5DVS - chains A and B of the 4 polymer chains in the assembly; structure by X-ray diffraction, 2.28 A resolution.

# Chain A (and B)
Molecule: Estrogen receptor
Organism: Homo sapiens
Notes: fragment: ligand-binding domain; chain B of this document is another copy of the same molecule, construct and numbering; everything in this record applies to it too
UniProtKB: P03372 (ESR1_HUMAN); numbering as in UniProt (aligned over 298-554)
Amino-acid sequence (257 residues; row label = number of the first residue in the row):
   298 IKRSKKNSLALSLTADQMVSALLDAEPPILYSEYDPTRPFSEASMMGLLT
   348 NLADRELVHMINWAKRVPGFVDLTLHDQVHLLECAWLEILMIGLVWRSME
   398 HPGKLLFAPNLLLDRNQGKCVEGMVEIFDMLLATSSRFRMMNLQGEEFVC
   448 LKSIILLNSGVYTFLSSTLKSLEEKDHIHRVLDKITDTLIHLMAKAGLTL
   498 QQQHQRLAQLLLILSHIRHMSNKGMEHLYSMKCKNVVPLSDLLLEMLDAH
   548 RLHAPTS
Disordered / not traced: 298-305, 335, 462-471, 548-554 (chain B: 298-305, 337-338, 415-420, 461-471, 533, 549-554)
Differences from the reference sequence: engineered mutation Ser537 (Tyr in P03372)
Small-molecule neighbours: 5G7 (4,4'-[(2-methylphenyl)carbonimidoyl]diphenol): Met343, Leu346, Thr347, Leu349, Ala350, Glu353, Trp383, Leu384, Leu387, Met388, Leu391, Arg394, Phe404, Met421, Ile424, Phe425, Leu428, Gly521, His524, Leu525, Met528, Leu536, Leu540

# Interface between chain A and chain B
Contacting residue pairs (54):
  Arg434(A) - Tyr459(B)  hydrogen bond
  Arg434(A) - His476(B)  hydrogen bond
  Ile451(A) - Leu509(B)  hydrophobic
  Asn455(A) - Leu509(B)  hydrogen bond (side chain-backbone)
  Asn455(A) - His513(B)  hydrogen bond (backbone-side chain)
  Ser456(A) - His513(B)
  Val458(A) - His513(B)
  Tyr459(A) - Ala430(B)
  Tyr459(A) - Arg434(B)  hydrogen bond
  Tyr459(A) - Ile510(B)
  Tyr459(A) - His513(B)
  Thr460(A) - Met427(B)
  His476(A) - Arg434(B)  hydrogen bond
  Asp480(A) - Gln502(B)
  Asp480(A) - Gln506(B)  hydrogen bond
  Thr483(A) - His501(B)
  Thr483(A) - Ala505(B)
  Asp484(A) - Gln498(B)  hydrogen bond
  Asp484(A) - Gln502(B)
  Ile487(A) - His501(B)
  Gln498(A) - Asp484(B)
  His501(A) - Thr483(B)
  His501(A) - Asp484(B)  salt bridge
  His501(A) - Ile487(B)
  His501(A) - His501(B)
  His501(A) - Leu504(B)
  Gln502(A) - Asp480(B)
  Gln502(A) - Asp484(B)  hydrogen bond
  Leu504(A) - His501(B)
  Ala505(A) - Thr483(B)
  Ala505(A) - Leu508(B)  hydrophobic
  Gln506(A) - Asp480(B)  hydrogen bond
  Leu508(A) - Ala505(B)  hydrophobic
  Leu508(A) - Leu509(B)  hydrophobic
  Leu509(A) - Ile451(B)  hydrophobic
  Leu509(A) - Asn455(B)
  Leu509(A) - Leu508(B)  hydrophobic
  Leu509(A) - Leu511(B)  hydrophobic
  Leu511(A) - Leu509(B)  hydrophobic
  Ser512(A) - Leu511(B)
  Ser512(A) - Arg515(B)  hydrogen bond
  His513(A) - Asn455(B)  hydrogen bond (side chain-backbone)
  His513(A) - Tyr459(B)
  His513(A) - Arg515(B)
  Arg515(A) - Ser512(B)  hydrogen bond
  Arg515(A) - His513(B)
  Arg515(A) - His516(B)
  His516(A) - Arg515(B)
  His516(A) - Asn519(B)  hydrogen bond
  Asn519(A) - His516(B)  hydrogen bond
  Asn519(A) - Asn519(B)  hydrogen bond
  Lys520(A) - His547(B)  hydrogen bond (side chain-backbone)
  Glu523(A) - Glu523(B)
  His547(A) - Lys520(B)
Interface residues without a listed pair, chain A (34 interface residues in all): Ala430, Gly457, Leu479, Gln500, Ile510
Interface residues without a listed pair, chain B (32 interface residues in all): Ser456, Val458, Leu479

# Overview
34 residues of chain A face 32 of chain B across their interface; the contacts include 17 hydrogen bonds and 1
salt bridge. Among the polar pairs are His501(A)-Asp484(B), Arg434(A)-Tyr459(B) and Arg434(A)-His476(B). Bound
to chain A: compound 5G7.
Chain A and chain B are both Estrogen receptor (Homo sapiens); the structure, Crystal Structure of the
ER-alpha Ligand-binding Domain in Complex with a 2-Methyl-substituted Triaryl-imine
4,4'-[(2-methylphenyl)carbonimidoyl]diphenol, was determined by X-ray diffraction (same publication as 4ZN7,
4ZNH, 4ZNS, 4ZNT, 4ZNU, 4ZNV and 50 further entries).
